9FWV - chains Q and S of the 20 polymer chains in the assembly; structure by electron microscopy, 3.50 A resolution.

== Chain Q (and S) ==
Protein: Ribulose bisphosphate carboxylase large chain
Organism: Synechococcus elongatus PCC 7942
Notes: EC 4.1.1.39; chain S of this document is another copy of the same molecule, construct and numbering; everything in this record applies to it too
UniProt: Q31NB3 (RBL_SYNE7); residues 20-461 here correspond to UniProt positions 17-458 (UniProt number = residue number - 3)
Chain sequence (442 residues; numbered 20 to 461; the number before each row is that of its first residue):
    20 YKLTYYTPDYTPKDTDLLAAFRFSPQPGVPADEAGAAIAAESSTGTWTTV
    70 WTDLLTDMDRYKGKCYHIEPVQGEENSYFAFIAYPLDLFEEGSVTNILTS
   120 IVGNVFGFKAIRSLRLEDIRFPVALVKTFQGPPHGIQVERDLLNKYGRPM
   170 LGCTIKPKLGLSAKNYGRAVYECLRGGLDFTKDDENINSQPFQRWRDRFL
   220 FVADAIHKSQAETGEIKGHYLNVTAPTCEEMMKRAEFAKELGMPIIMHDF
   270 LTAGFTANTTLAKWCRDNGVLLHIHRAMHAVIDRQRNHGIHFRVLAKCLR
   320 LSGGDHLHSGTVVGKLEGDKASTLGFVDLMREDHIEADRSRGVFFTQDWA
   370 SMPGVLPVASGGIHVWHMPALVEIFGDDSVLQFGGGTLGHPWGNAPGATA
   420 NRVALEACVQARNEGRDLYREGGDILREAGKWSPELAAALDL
Unresolved in the structure: 66-67, 332-337, 404-411

== How chain Q and chain S interact ==
Residue-residue contacts (14; chain Q residue first):
  His153(Q) with Asp216(S)
  Val157(Q) with Asp216(S)
  Asp160(Q) with Lys183(S); Phe220(S)
  Leu161(Q) with Leu219(S), hydrophobic; Phe220(S), hydrophobic
  Asn163(Q) with Lys183(S)
  Tyr165(Q) with Lys183(S)
  Arg285(Q) with Arg213(S); Arg215(S)
  Asp286(Q) with Arg215(S), hydrogen bond (backbone-side chain)
  Asn287(Q) with Arg215(S)
  Gly288(Q) with Arg215(S)
  Ser370(Q) with Pro210(S)
Interface residues without a listed pair, chain Q (12 interface residues in all): Met371

== In short ==
12 residues of chain Q and 7 residues of chain S are in contact, with 1 hydrogen bond. Its one hydrogen-bonded
contact is Asp286(Q)-Arg215(S).
Both chains are Ribulose bisphosphate carboxylase large chain (Synechococcus elongatus PCC 7942). Entry 9FWV
(Rubisco in native beta-carboxysomes) was determined by electron microscopy.
